1QRU - chains B and A; structure by X-ray diffraction, 3.00 A resolution.

[Chain B]
Molecule: Trnagln2
Source organism: Escherichia coli
Sequence (75 nucleotides; row label = number of the first residue in the row; note: 1 number in that range is skipped by the numbering (no residue carries it; nothing is unmodelled there)):
     1 UGGGGUAUCG CCAAGC
    18 GGUAAGGCAC CGGAUUCUGA UUCCGGCAUU CCGAGGUUCG AAUCCUCGUA CCCCAGCCA
Unresolved in the structure: 1

[Chain A]
Protein: Protein (glutaminyl-tRNA synthetase (e.c.6.1.1.18))
Source organism: Escherichia coli
Notes: EC 6.1.1.18
UniProtKB: P00962 (SYQ_ECOLI); residue numbers follow UniProt; this construct covers 1-553
Amino-acid sequence (553 residues; numbered 1 to 553; the number before each row is that of its first residue):
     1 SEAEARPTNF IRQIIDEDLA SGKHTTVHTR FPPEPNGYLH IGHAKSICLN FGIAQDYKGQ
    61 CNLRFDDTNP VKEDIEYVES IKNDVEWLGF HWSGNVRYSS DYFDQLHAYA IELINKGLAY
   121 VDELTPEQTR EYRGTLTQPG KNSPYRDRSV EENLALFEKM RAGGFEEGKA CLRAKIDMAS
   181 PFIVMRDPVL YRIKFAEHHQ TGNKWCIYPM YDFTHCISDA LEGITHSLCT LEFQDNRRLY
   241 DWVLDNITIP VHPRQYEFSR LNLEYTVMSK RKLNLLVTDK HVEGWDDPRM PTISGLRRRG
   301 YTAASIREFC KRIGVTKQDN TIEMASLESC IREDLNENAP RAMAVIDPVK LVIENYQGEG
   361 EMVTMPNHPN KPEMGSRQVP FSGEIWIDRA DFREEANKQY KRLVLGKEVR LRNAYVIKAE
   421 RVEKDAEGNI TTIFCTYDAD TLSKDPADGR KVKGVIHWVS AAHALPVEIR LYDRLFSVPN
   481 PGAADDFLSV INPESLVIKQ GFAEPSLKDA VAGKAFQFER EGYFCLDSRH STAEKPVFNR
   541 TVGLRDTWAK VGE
Unresolved in the structure: 1-7, 443-453, 548-553
Sequence notes: engineered mutation Thr129 (Ile in P00962)
Curated features (UniProtKB/Swiss-Prot):
  - binding site (L-glutamine): Asp67
Residues lining bound ligands: ATP (adenosine-5'-triphosphate): Phe31, Pro32, Pro33, Glu34, Asn36, His40, Gly42, His43, Lys45, Ser46, Cys229, Thr230, Phe258, Arg260, Leu261, Met268, Ser269, Lys270

[Interface between chain B and chain A]
Pairs across the interface (100):
  G2(B) - Leu136(A)  base contact
  G2(B) - Thr137(A)  base contact
  G2(B) - Pro181(A)  hydrogen bond to the base
  G2(B) - Ile183(A)  base contact
  G3(B) - Pro181(A)  sugar contact
  G3(B) - Phe182(A)  sugar contact
  G3(B) - Asp235(A)  hydrogen bond to the base
  G4(B) - Phe182(A)  sugar contact
  G4(B) - Gln234(A)  sugar contact
  G4(B) - Asp235(A)  sugar contact
  G4(B) - Arg238(A)  hydrogen bond to the phosphate
  G5(B) - Gln234(A)  hydrogen bond to the sugar
  G5(B) - Arg237(A)  salt bridge to the phosphate
  G5(B) - Arg238(A)  salt bridge to the phosphate
  G5(B) - Lys317(A)  hydrogen bond to the phosphate
  U6(B) - Lys317(A)  salt bridge to the phosphate
  U6(B) - Gln318(A)  hydrogen bond to the sugar
  A7(B) - Gln318(A)  hydrogen bond to the phosphate
  U8(B) - Gln318(A)  hydrogen bond to the phosphate
  G10(B) - Glu323(A)  hydrogen bond to the base
  C11(B) - Thr321(A)  hydrogen bond to the sugar
  C11(B) - Ile322(A)  sugar contact
  C11(B) - Glu323(A)  sugar contact
  C12(B) - Ile313(A)  hydrogen bond to the sugar
  C12(B) - Asn320(A)  phosphate contact
  C12(B) - Thr321(A)  hydrogen bond to the phosphate
  A13(B) - Ile313(A)  sugar contact
  A13(B) - Thr316(A)  hydrogen bond to the phosphate
  A13(B) - Gln318(A)  phosphate contact
  A14(B) - Val315(A)  phosphate contact
  A14(B) - Thr316(A)  phosphate contact
  G15(B) - Gln13(A)  phosphate contact
  C16(B) - Gln13(A)  hydrogen bond to the base
  C25(B) - Arg312(A)  sugar contact
  C25(B) - Ala325(A)  hydrogen bond to the sugar
  C25(B) - Ser326(A)  hydrogen bond to the sugar
  C25(B) - Ser329(A)  sugar contact
  A26(B) - Ala325(A)  sugar contact
  C27(B) - Arg545(A)  salt bridge to the phosphate
  C34(B) - Arg410(A)  base contact
  C34(B) - Leu411(A)  base contact
  C34(B) - Arg412(A)  hydrogen bond to the sugar
  C34(B) - Asn413(A)  hydrogen bond to the base
  C34(B) - Ala414(A)  hydrogen bond to the base
  C34(B) - Leu442(A)  base contact
  C34(B) - Val455(A)  sugar contact
  U35(B) - Arg341(A)  hydrogen bond to the base
  U35(B) - Pro369(A)  base contact
  U35(B) - Arg412(A)  salt bridge to the phosphate
  U35(B) - Val455(A)  sugar contact
  U35(B) - Gln517(A)  hydrogen bond to the base
  U35(B) - Glu519(A)  hydrogen bond to the base
  U35(B) - Arg520(A)  hydrogen bond to the base
  G36(B) - Gln399(A)  hydrogen bond to the base
  G36(B) - Tyr400(A)  base contact
  G36(B) - Lys401(A)  salt bridge to the phosphate
  G36(B) - Arg402(A)  hydrogen bond to the base
  G36(B) - Arg520(A)  salt bridge to the phosphate
  G36(B) - Thr547(A)  hydrogen bond to the sugar
  A37(B) - Asn370(A)  base contact
  A37(B) - Arg545(A)  sugar contact
  A37(B) - Thr547(A)  phosphate contact
  U38(B) - Asn336(A)  hydrogen bond to the sugar
  U38(B) - Asn370(A)  hydrogen bond to the base
  U38(B) - Arg545(A)  phosphate contact
  C69(B) - Asp319(A)  hydrogen bond to the sugar
  C70(B) - Glu232(A)  sugar contact
  C70(B) - Asp235(A)  base contact
  C71(B) - Leu136(A)  base contact
  C71(B) - Ile183(A)  base contact
  A72(B) - Arg133(A)  hydrogen bond to the phosphate
  A72(B) - Gly134(A)  sugar contact
  A72(B) - Thr135(A)  base contact
  A72(B) - Leu136(A)  base contact
  A72(B) - Ile183(A)  sugar contact
  G73(B) - Arg130(A)  phosphate contact
  G73(B) - Arg133(A)  salt bridge to the phosphate
  C74(B) - Leu124(A)  hydrogen bond to the base
  C74(B) - Thr125(A)  base contact
  C74(B) - Pro126(A)  base contact
  C74(B) - Thr129(A)  base contact
  C74(B) - Arg133(A)  salt bridge to the phosphate
  C74(B) - Gly168(A)  hydrogen bond to the base
  C74(B) - Val189(A)  phosphate contact
  C74(B) - Arg192(A)  base contact
  C74(B) - Met210(A)  sugar contact
  C75(B) - Asn69(A)  hydrogen bond to the sugar
  C75(B) - Lys72(A)  sugar contact
  C75(B) - Arg192(A)  salt bridge to the phosphate
  C75(B) - Lys194(A)  salt bridge to the phosphate
  C75(B) - Met210(A)  sugar contact
  A76(B) - Glu34(A)  sugar contact
  A76(B) - Asp66(A)  phosphate contact
  A76(B) - Thr68(A)  hydrogen bond to the phosphate
  A76(B) - Asn69(A)  phosphate contact
  A76(B) - Arg192(A)  salt bridge to the phosphate
  A76(B) - Met210(A)  phosphate contact
  A76(B) - Tyr211(A)  hydrogen bond to the phosphate
  A76(B) - Phe233(A)  base contact
  A76(B) - Asn236(A)  base contact
Other interface residues (no listed pair), chain B (31 interface residues in all): G24
Other interface residues (no listed pair), chain A (73 interface residues in all): Thr8, Cys171, Ile193, Pro209, Leu231, Gly314, Leu544

[Summary]
The interface between chain B and chain A involves 31 residues on one side and 73 on the other; the contacts
include 35 hydrogen bonds and 12 salt bridges. Among the polar pairs are G2(B)-Pro181(A), G3(B)-Asp235(A) and
G10(B)-Glu323(A). Ligands of chain A: ATP.
Chain B is Trnagln2 and chain A is Protein (glutaminyl-tRNA synthetase (e.c.6.1.1.18)), both from Escherichia
coli; the structure, Glutaminyl-tRNA synthetase mutant I129T complexed with glutamine transfer RNA, was
determined by X-ray diffraction (same publication as 1QRS).
